Entry 1A8F (X-ray diffraction, 1.80 A resolution); this record covers chain A.

Chain A:
Name: Serum transferrin
Organism: Homo sapiens
Notes: fragment: n-terminal lobe
Reference sequence: P02787 (TRFE_HUMAN); residues 3-331 here correspond to UniProt positions 22-350 (UniProt number = residue number + 19)
Amino-acid sequence (329 residues; row label = number of the first residue in the row):
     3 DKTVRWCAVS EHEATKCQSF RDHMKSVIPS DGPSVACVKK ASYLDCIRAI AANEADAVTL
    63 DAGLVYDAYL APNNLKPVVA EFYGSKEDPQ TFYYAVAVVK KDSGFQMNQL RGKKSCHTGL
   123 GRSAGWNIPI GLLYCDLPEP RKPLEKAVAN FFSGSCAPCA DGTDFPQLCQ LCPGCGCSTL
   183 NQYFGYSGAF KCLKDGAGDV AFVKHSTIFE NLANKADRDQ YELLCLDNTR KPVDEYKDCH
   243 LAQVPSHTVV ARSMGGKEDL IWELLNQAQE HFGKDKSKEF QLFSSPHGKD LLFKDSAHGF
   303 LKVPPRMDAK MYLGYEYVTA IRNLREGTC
Disulfides: Cys9-Cys48, Cys19-Cys39, Cys118-Cys194, Cys137-Cys331, Cys158-Cys174, Cys161-Cys179, Cys171-Cys177, Cys227-Cys241
Ion coordination: Fe ion: Asp63, Tyr95, Tyr188, His249 (together with carbonate ion)
Residues lining bound ligands: carbonate ion (CO3): Asp63, Tyr95, Thr120, Arg124, Ser125, Ala126, Gly127, Tyr188, His249
Curated features (UniProtKB/Swiss-Prot):
  - binding site (Fe(3+)): Asp63, Tyr95, Tyr188, His249
  - binding site (hydrogencarbonate): Thr120, Arg124, Ala126, Gly127
  - modified residue: Arg23 (Dimethylated arginine)
  - glycosylation: Ser32 (O-linked (GalNAc...) serine)

Summary:
Ligands of chain A: carbonate ion. Asp63, Tyr95, Tyr188 and His249 coordinate a Fe ion ion. Curated annotation
(UniProt) lists 4 Fe3+-binding residues and 4 hydrogencarbonate-binding residues.
Chain A is Serum transferrin (Homo sapiens); the structure, Human serum transferrin, recombinant N-terminal
lobe, was determined by X-ray diffraction, deposited together with 1A8E.
